PDB entry 3RM3 | X-ray diffraction, 1.20 A resolution | chain A

[Chain A]
Protein: Thermostable monoacylglycerol lipase
Organism: Bacillus sp
Notes: EC 3.1.1.23
UniProt: P82597 (MGLP_BAC25); residue numbers follow UniProt; this construct covers 1-250
Amino-acid sequence (270 residues; each row starts with the number of its first residue; numbers below 1 keep their minus sign (Met-19 is residue -19)):
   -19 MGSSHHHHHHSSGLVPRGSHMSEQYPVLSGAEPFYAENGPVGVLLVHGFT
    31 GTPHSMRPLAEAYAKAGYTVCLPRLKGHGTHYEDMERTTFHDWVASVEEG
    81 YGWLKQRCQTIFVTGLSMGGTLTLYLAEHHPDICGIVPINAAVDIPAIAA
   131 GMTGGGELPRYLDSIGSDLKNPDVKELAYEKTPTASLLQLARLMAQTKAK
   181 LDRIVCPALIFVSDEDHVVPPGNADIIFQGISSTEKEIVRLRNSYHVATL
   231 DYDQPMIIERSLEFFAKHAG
Not modelled in the structure: -19 to 0, 135-137, 250
Differences from the reference sequence: expression tag (-19 to 0)
UniProt features mapped onto this chain:
  - active site: Ser97 (Nucleophile), Asp196 (Charge relay system), His226 (Charge relay system)
  - binding site (substrate): Phe29, Met98
  - site: Ile145 (Important for substrate specificity)
  - mutagenesis: Ile145 (I145G: 18% reduction in hydrolase activity for both 1-lauroylglycerol (1-LG) and 1-oleoylglycerol (1-OG) ...), Asp196 (D196N: Loss of enzyme activity)
From the paper describing this entry:
  - catalytic residues: Phe29, Ser97, Met98, Asp196, His226
  - contacts within the chain: Trp83-Arg87 (cation-pi contact), Ser97-His226 (hydrogen bond), Phe208-Lys216 (cation-pi contact), Asp196-His226 (hydrogen bond)
  - conformationally variable residues (order/disorder transition): Gly135 to Glu137

[In short]
Curated annotation (UniProt) lists 3 active-site residues, substrate-binding residues Phe29 and Met98 and 2
mutagenesis sites. The paper reports catalytic residues Phe29, Ser97 and Met98 among others; conformational
variability at Gly135.
Chain A is Thermostable monoacylglycerol lipase (Bacillus sp); the structure, Crystal structure of
monoacylglycerol lipase from Bacillus sp. H257, was determined by X-ray diffraction together with 3RLI from
the same study.
